PDB entry 4ADV | electron microscopy, 13.50 A resolution (very low resolution: no residue pairs are listed; an interface is given only as per-side residue counts) | chains A and B of the 22 polymer chains in the assembly

[Chain A]
Molecule: 16S ribosomal RNA
Organism: Escherichia coli
Sequence (1542 nucleotides; each row starts with the number of its first residue):
     1 AAAUUGAAGA GUUUGAUCAU GGCUCAGAUU GAACGCUGGC GGCAGGCCUA ACACAUGCAA
    61 GUCGAACGGU AACAGGAAGA AGCUUGCUUC UUUGCUGACG AGUGGCGGAC GGGUGAGUAA
   121 UGUCUGGGAA ACUGCCUGAU GGAGGGGGAU AACUACUGGA AACGGUAGCU AAUACCGCAU
   181 AACGUCGCAA GACCAAAGAG GGGGACCUUC GGGCCUCUUG CCAUCGGAUG UGCCCAGAUG
   241 GGAUUAGCUA GUAGGUGGGG UAACGGCUCA CCUAGGCGAC GAUCCCUAGC UGGUCUGAGA
   301 GGAUGACCAG CCACACUGGA ACUGAGACAC GGUCCAGACU CCUACGGGAG GCAGCAGUGG
   361 GGAAUAUUGC ACAAUGGGCG CAAGCCUGAU GCAGCCAUGC CGCGUGUAUG AAGAAGGCCU
   421 UCGGGUUGUA AAGUACUUUC AGCGGGGAGG AAGGGAGUAA AGUUAAUACC UUUGCUCAUU
   481 GACGUUACCC GCAGAAGAAG CACCGGCUAA CUCCGUGCCA GCAGCCGCGG UAAUACGGAG
   541 GGUGCAAGCG UUAAUCGGAA UUACUGGGCG UAAAGCGCAC GCAGGCGGUU UGUUAAGUCA
   601 GAUGUGAAAU CCCCGGGCUC AACCUGGGAA CUGCAUCUGA UACUGGCAAG CUUGAGUCUC
   661 GUAGAGGGGG GUAGAAUUCC AGGUGUAGCG GUGAAAUGCG UAGAGAUCUG GAGGAAUACC
   721 GGUGGCGAAG GCGGCCCCCU GGACGAAGAC UGACGCUCAG GUGCGAAAGC GUGGGGAGCA
   781 AACAGGAUUA GAUACCCUGG UAGUCCACGC CGUAAACGAU GUCGACUUGG AGGUUGUGCC
   841 CUUGAGGCGU GGCUUCCGGA GCUAACGCGU UAAGUCGACC GCCUGGGGAG UACGGCCGCA
   901 AGGUUAAAAC UCAAAUGAAU UGACGGGGGC CCGCACAAGC GGUGGAGCAU GUGGUUUAAU
   961 UCGAUGCAAC GCGAAGAACC UUACCUGGUC UUGACAUCCA CGGAAGUUUU CAGAGAUGAG
  1021 AAUGUGCCUU CGGGAACCGU GAGACAGGUG CUGCAUGGCU GUCGUCAGCU CGUGUUGUGA
  1081 AAUGUUGGGU UAAGUCCCGC AACGAGCGCA ACCCUUAUCC UUUGUUGCCA GCGGUCCGGC
  1141 CGGGAACUCA AAGGAGACUG CCAGUGAUAA ACUGGAGGAA GGUGGGGAUG ACGUCAAGUC
  1201 AUCAUGGCCC UUACGACCAG GGCUACACAC GUGCUACAAU GGCGCAUACA AAGAGAAGCG
  1261 ACCUCGCGAG AGCAAGCGGA CCUCAUAAAG UGCGUCGUAG UCCGGAUUGG AGUCUGCAAC
  1321 UCGACUCCAU GAAGUCGGAA UCGCUAGUAA UCGUGGAUCA GAAUGCCACG GUGAAUACGU
  1381 UCCCGGGCCU UGUACACACC GCCCGUCACA CCAUGGGAGU GGGUUGCAAA AGAAGUAGGU
  1441 AGCUUAACCU UCGGGAGGGC GCUUACCACU UUGUGAUUCA UGACUGGGGU GAAGUCGUAA
  1501 CAAGGUAACC GUAGGGGAAC CUGCGGUUGG AUCACCUCCU UA
Disordered / not traced: 1-4, 1386-1505, 1535-1542

[Chain B]
Name: 30S ribosomal protein S2
Organism: Escherichia coli
UniProt: P0A7V0 (RS2_ECOLI); numbering as in UniProt (aligned over 1-240)
Chain sequence (240 residues; row label = number of the first residue in the row):
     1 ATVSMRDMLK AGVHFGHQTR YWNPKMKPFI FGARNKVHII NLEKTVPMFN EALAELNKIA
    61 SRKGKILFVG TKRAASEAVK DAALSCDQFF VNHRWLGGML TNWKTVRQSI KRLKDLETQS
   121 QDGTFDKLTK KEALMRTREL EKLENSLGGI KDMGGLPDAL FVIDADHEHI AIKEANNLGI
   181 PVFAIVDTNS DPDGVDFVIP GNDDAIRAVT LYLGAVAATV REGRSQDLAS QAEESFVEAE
Disordered / not traced: 1-7, 226-240

[How chain A and chain B interact]
At this resolution (14 A) residue pairs are not listed: 38 residues of chain A and 56 of chain B lie at the interface.

[Summary]
38 residues of chain A face 56 of chain B across their interface.
Here chain A is 16S ribosomal RNA and chain B is 30S ribosomal protein S2, both from Escherichia coli. Entry
4ADV (Structure of the E. coli methyltransferase KsgA bound to the E. coli 30S ribosomal subunit) was
determined by electron microscopy.
